PDB entry 6QY3 | electron microscopy, 9.10 A resolution (very low resolution: no residue pairs are listed; an interface is given only as per-side residue counts) | chains A and D of the 54 polymer chains in the assembly

[Chain A (and D)]
Molecule: CRISPR-associated protein Csn2
Source organism: Streptococcus thermophilus
Notes: chain D of this document is another copy of the same molecule, construct and numbering; everything in this record applies to it too
Reference sequence: G3ECR4 (CSN2_STRTR); residues 1-219 here = UniProt positions 1-219
Amino-acid sequence (219 residues; numbered 1 to 219; the number before each row is that of its first residue):
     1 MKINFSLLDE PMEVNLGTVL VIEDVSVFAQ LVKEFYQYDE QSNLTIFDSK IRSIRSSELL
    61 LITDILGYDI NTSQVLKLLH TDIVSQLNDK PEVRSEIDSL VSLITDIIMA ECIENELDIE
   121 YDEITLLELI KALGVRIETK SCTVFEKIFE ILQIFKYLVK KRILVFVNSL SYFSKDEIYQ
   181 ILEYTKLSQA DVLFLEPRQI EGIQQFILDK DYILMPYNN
Not modelled in the structure: 219 (chain D: fully traced)
Metal / ion sites: Ca2+ site 1: Glu-123 (shared with Ala-132(D) of chain D); Ca2+ site 2: Ala-132 (shared with Glu-123(D) of chain D)
Swiss-Prot annotation at these positions:
  - binding site (Ca(2+)): Glu-138, Glu-150

[How chain A and chain D interact]
At this resolution (9 A) residue pairs are not listed: 15 residues of chain A and 14 of chain D lie at the interface.

[Overview]
15 residues of chain A face 14 of chain D across their interface. UniProt lists Ca2+-binding residues
Glu-138(A) and Glu-150(A) on chain A.
Chain A and chain D are both CRISPR-associated protein Csn2 (Streptococcus thermophilus); the structure,
Segment of the Cas1-Cas2-Csn2-DNA filament complex from the Type II-A CRISPR-Cas system, was determined by
electron microscopy, deposited together with 6QXF and 6QXT.
